6ZI6 - chains L and M of the 4 polymer chains in the assembly; structure by X-ray diffraction, 2.80 A resolution.

== Chain L ==
Name: Reaction center protein L chain
From: Blastochloris viridis
UniProt: P06009 (RCEL_BLAVI); residues 1-273 here correspond to UniProt positions 2-274 (UniProt number = residue number + 1)
Amino-acid sequence (273 residues; row label = number of the first residue in the row):
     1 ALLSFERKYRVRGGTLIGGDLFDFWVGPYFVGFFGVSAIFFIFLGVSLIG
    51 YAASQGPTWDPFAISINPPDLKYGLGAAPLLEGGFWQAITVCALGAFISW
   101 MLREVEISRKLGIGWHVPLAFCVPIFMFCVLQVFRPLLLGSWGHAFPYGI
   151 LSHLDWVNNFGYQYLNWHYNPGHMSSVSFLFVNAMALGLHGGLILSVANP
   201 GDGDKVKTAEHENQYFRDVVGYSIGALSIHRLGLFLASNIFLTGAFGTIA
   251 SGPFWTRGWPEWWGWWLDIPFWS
Metal / ion sites: Fe ion: H190, H230 (shared with H217(M), E232(M), H264(M) of chain M)
Small-molecule neighbours:
  - bacteriochlorophyll b (BCB), molecule 1: V46, I49, F97, F128, L131, F146, I150, L151, H153, L154, W156, V157
  - bacteriochlorophyll b (BCB), molecule 2: F97, F121, P124, I125, M127, F128, L131, V157, N158, F160, G161, Y162, W167, H168, N170, G172, H173, S176, V177, L180, F181, I240, F241, G244, A245, G247, T248
  - bacteriochlorophyll b (BCB), molecule 3: V157, Y162, H168, L180, F181
  - bacteriochlorophyll b (BCB), molecule 4: H168, H173, M174, V177, S178, F181, V182, M185, V220, Y222
  - bacteriopheophytin b (BPB), molecule 1: F41, I42, G45, I49, I89, C92, A93, A96, F97, W100, E104, V117, A120, F121, V123, P124, F128, F146, Y148, G149, I150, H153, A237, S238, F241
  - bacteriopheophytin b (BPB), molecule 2: F181, A184, M185, L189, F216, V219, V220
  - diacyl glycerol (DGA): P171, M174, S175, S178, W262, W263, W265
  - heptane-1,2,3-triol (HTO): L75, A77, Q87, V91, W142
  - menaquinone-7 (MQ7): V26, Y29, F30, V31, G35, I39, I42, W100, R103
UniProt features mapped onto this chain:
  - binding site ((7R,8Z)-bacteriochlorophyll b): H153, H173
  - binding site (Fe cation): H190, H230
  - binding site (a ubiquinone): F216

== Chain M ==
Name: Reaction center protein M chain
From: Blastochloris viridis
UniProt: P06010 (RCEM_BLAVI); residues 1-323 here correspond to UniProt positions 2-324 (UniProt number = residue number + 1)
Amino-acid sequence (323 residues; numbered 1 to 323; the number before each row is that of its first residue):
     1 ADYQTIYTQIQARGPHITVSGEWGDNDRVGKPFYSYWLGKIGDAQIGPIY
    51 LGASGIAAFAFGSTAILIILFNMAAEVHFDPLQFFRQFFWLGLYPPKAQY
   101 GMGIPPLHDGGWWLMAGLFMTLSLGSWWIRVYSRARALGLGTHIAWNFAA
   151 AIFFVLCIGCIHPTLVGSWSEGVPFGIWPHIDWLTAFSIRYGNFYYCPWH
   201 GFSIGFAYGCGLLFAAHGATILAVARFGGDREIEQITDRGTAVERAALFW
   251 RWTIGFNATIESVHRWGWFFSLMVMVSASVGILLTGTFVDNWYLWCVKHG
   301 AAPDYPAYLPATPDPASLPGAPK
Metal / ion sites: Fe ion: H217, E232, H264 (shared with H190(L), H230(L) of chain L)
Small-molecule neighbours:
  - bacteriochlorophyll b (BCB), molecule 1: L38, M120, F154, V155, I158, V173, I177, W178, H180, I181, W183, L184
  - bacteriochlorophyll b (BCB), molecule 2: G62, A65, I66, I69, M120, L124, F148, A151, I152, F154, V155, I158, F175, W183, L184, T185, F187, S188, F194, Y195, C197, W199, H200, S203, I204, A207, Y208, V274, M275, A278, G281, I282
  - bacteriochlorophyll b (BCB), molecule 3: L184, Y195, Y208
  - bacteriochlorophyll b (BCB), molecule 4: Y195, H200, G201, I204, G205, Y208, G209, L212, F270
  - bacteriopheophytin b (BPB), molecule 1: I46, I49, A58, F59, G62, S123, L124, W127, V131, I144, N147, F148, A151, S271, V274, M275
  - bacteriopheophytin b (BPB), molecule 2: Y208, G211, L212, A215, A216, W250, T253, I254
  - diacyl glycerol (DGA): F88, F89, I177
  - heptane-1,2,3-triol (HTO): W268, F269, L272, M273, V276
  - menaquinone-7 (MQ7): L212, L213, A216, H217, T220, V243, A246, A247, W250, I254, F256, N257, A258, T259, I260, V263, W266, F270
  - 15-cis-1,2-dihydroneurosporene (NS5): I66, I69, L70, M73, F88, W113, L114, G117, L118, M120, T121, V155, L156, I158, G159, C160, W169, V173, P174, F175, G176, I177, H180
UniProt features mapped onto this chain:
  - binding site ((7R,8Z)-bacteriochlorophyll b): H180, H200
  - binding site (Fe cation): H217, E232, H264
  - binding site (a ubiquinone): W250

== How chain L and chain M interact ==
Residue-residue contacts (184):
  L3(L) - L248(M)  hydrophobic
  L3(L) - R251(M)
  L3(L) - N257(M)
  F5(L) - R239(M)
  F5(L) - E244(M)
  E6(L) - L248(M)
  E6(L) - W252(M)  hydrogen bond
  K8(L) - E244(M)  salt bridge
  Y9(L) - T241(M)  hydrogen bond
  Y9(L) - E244(M)  hydrogen bond
  Y9(L) - R245(M)
  Y9(L) - L248(M)  hydrophobic
  Y9(L) - W252(M)
  R10(L) - W252(M)
  W25(L) - W252(M)
  P28(L) - R251(M)
  P28(L) - W252(M)
  P28(L) - G255(M)
  Y29(L) - W252(M)
  Y29(L) - I254(M)
  Y29(L) - G255(M)
  F30(L) - W252(M)  hydrogen bond (backbone-backbone)
  D60(L) - G300(M)
  F62(L) - A301(M)
  W100(L) - T253(M)
  R103(L) - W252(M)  hydrogen bond (side chain-backbone)
  R103(L) - T253(M)  hydrogen bond (side chain-backbone)
  E104(L) - F249(M)
  E104(L) - T253(M)
  I107(L) - F249(M)  hydrophobic
  I107(L) - W252(M)
  I107(L) - T253(M)
  S108(L) - F249(M)
  K110(L) - W252(M)
  L111(L) - R245(M)  hydrogen bond (backbone-side chain)
  L111(L) - F249(M)
  L111(L) - W252(M)  hydrophobic
  G112(L) - F227(M)
  I113(L) - A223(M)
  I113(L) - V224(M)  hydrophobic
  I113(L) - F227(M)  hydrophobic
  I113(L) - R245(M)
  I113(L) - F249(M)  hydrophobic
  G114(L) - A223(M)  hydrogen bond (backbone-backbone)
  H116(L) - T5(M)  hydrogen bond
  H116(L) - A219(M)
  H116(L) - L222(M)
  H116(L) - A223(M)
  V117(L) - A219(M)  hydrophobic
  V117(L) - T220(M)
  V117(L) - F249(M)  hydrophobic
  V117(L) - W250(M)  hydrophobic
  L151(L) - A301(M)
  L151(L) - P303(M)
  S152(L) - Y305(M)
  L154(L) - Y195(M)
  D155(L) - Y196(M)  hydrogen bond
  D155(L) - P303(M)
  D155(L) - Y305(M)  hydrogen bond
  V157(L) - Y195(M)
  N158(L) - N193(M)
  N158(L) - Y195(M)
  Y162(L) - T185(M)
  N166(L) - D182(M)
  H168(L) - I181(M)
  H168(L) - L184(M)
  Y169(L) - W178(M)  hydrophobic
  Y169(L) - D182(M)  hydrogen bond
  M174(L) - W178(M)  hydrophobic
  L180(L) - A207(M)
  L180(L) - Y208(M)  hydrophobic
  N183(L) - C210(M)  hydrogen bond (side chain-backbone)
  N183(L) - G211(M)
  N183(L) - F214(M)
  A184(L) - C210(M)  hydrophobic
  A184(L) - S271(M)  hydrogen bond (backbone-side chain)
  A186(L) - F214(M)  hydrophobic
  L187(L) - C210(M)
  L187(L) - F214(M)
  L187(L) - G267(M)
  G188(L) - N147(M)
  G188(L) - S271(M)
  L189(L) - I144(M)  hydrophobic
  H190(L) - H217(M)  hydrogen bond
  H190(L) - E232(M)  salt bridge
  H190(L) - H264(M)  hydrogen bond
  G191(L) - H264(M)
  G192(L) - H143(M)
  G192(L) - I144(M)
  G192(L) - W268(M)
  L193(L) - I144(M)
  I194(L) - E232(M)
  I194(L) - I233(M)
  I194(L) - I236(M)  hydrophobic
  I194(L) - H264(M)
  L195(L) - H143(M)
  L195(L) - E261(M)
  L195(L) - H264(M)
  L195(L) - R265(M)
  S196(L) - L140(M)
  S196(L) - G141(M)  hydrogen bond (backbone-backbone)
  S196(L) - H143(M)
  V197(L) - L140(M)  hydrophobic
  V197(L) - I233(M)  hydrophobic
  N199(L) - G141(M)
  N199(L) - H143(M)
  N199(L) - E261(M)  hydrogen bond
  N199(L) - R265(M)  hydrogen bond
  P200(L) - G139(M)
  P200(L) - G141(M)
  K207(L) - G139(M)  hydrogen bond (side chain-backbone)
  K207(L) - L140(M)
  K207(L) - I233(M)
  E210(L) - I17(M)
  E210(L) - V19(M)
  H211(L) - V19(M)
  H211(L) - L138(M)
  E212(L) - I233(M)
  Q214(L) - I17(M)
  Q214(L) - T18(M)
  Q214(L) - V19(M)  hydrogen bond (side chain-backbone)
  Q214(L) - R28(M)
  Q214(L) - L138(M)
  Y215(L) - V131(M)  hydrogen bond (side chain-backbone)
  Y215(L) - R134(M)
  Y215(L) - A135(M)
  Y215(L) - L138(M)  hydrophobic
  Y215(L) - I144(M)  hydrophobic
  F216(L) - I144(M)  hydrophobic
  R217(L) - D43(M)  salt bridge
  R217(L) - Q45(M)
  R217(L) - P48(M)
  R217(L) - I49(M)
  D218(L) - R28(M)  salt bridge
  D218(L) - I49(M)
  D218(L) - Y50(M)  hydrogen bond (backbone-backbone)
  D218(L) - R130(M)  hydrogen bond (backbone-side chain)
  D218(L) - R134(M)  salt bridge
  V219(L) - W127(M)
  V219(L) - R130(M)  hydrogen bond (backbone-side chain)
  V219(L) - R134(M)
  V220(L) - I49(M)
  G221(L) - G47(M)  hydrogen bond (backbone-backbone)
  G221(L) - P48(M)
  G221(L) - I49(M)
  Y222(L) - L38(M)
  Y222(L) - G42(M)
  Y222(L) - D43(M)  hydrogen bond (side chain-backbone)
  Y222(L) - Q45(M)
  S223(L) - D43(M)
  I224(L) - G42(M)
  I224(L) - D43(M)  hydrogen bond (backbone-backbone)
  A226(L) - D230(M)
  L227(L) - Q4(M)
  L227(L) - L222(M)  hydrophobic
  L227(L) - A225(M)  hydrophobic
  L227(L) - D230(M)
  S228(L) - I41(M)
  S228(L) - G42(M)
  I229(L) - F214(M)
  H230(L) - H217(M)  hydrogen bond
  H230(L) - G218(M)
  H230(L) - I221(M)
  H230(L) - E232(M)  salt bridge
  R231(L) - Q4(M)  hydrogen bond (side chain-backbone)
  R231(L) - T5(M)  hydrogen bond (side chain-backbone)
  R231(L) - I6(M)  hydrogen bond (side chain-backbone)
  R231(L) - Y7(M)
  R231(L) - I41(M)  hydrogen bond (side chain-backbone)
  R231(L) - L222(M)
  G233(L) - F214(M)
  L234(L) - A215(M)
  A237(L) - G211(M)
  A237(L) - A215(M)  hydrophobic
  W263(L) - W90(M)  hydrophobic
  W263(L) - W178(M)
  W266(L) - F85(M)
  W266(L) - R86(M)  hydrogen bond (side chain-backbone)
  L267(L) - R86(M)  hydrogen bond (backbone-side chain)
  F271(L) - L82(M)  hydrophobic
  W272(L) - L82(M)  hydrophobic
  W272(L) - Q83(M)  hydrogen bond (backbone-side chain)
  W272(L) - R86(M)
  S273(L) - R86(M)
Interface residues without a listed pair, chain L (94 interface residues in all): A1, S4, A63, S65, D70, P118, A120, A198, D204, V206, I240, D268
Interface residues without a listed pair, chain M (94 interface residues in all): I46, F89, I189, L213, A216, T237, A247, A302, Y308

== Summary ==
Chain L and chain M each contribute 94 residues to their interface, with 36 hydrogen bonds and 6 salt bridges.
Polar pairs include K8(L)-E244(M), H190(L)-E232(M) and R217(L)-D43(M). Diacyl glycerol, bacteriochlorophyll b
and bacteriopheophytin b are bound between chain L and chain M.
Here chain L is Reaction center protein L chain and chain M is Reaction center protein M chain, both from
Blastochloris viridis. Entry 6ZI6 (Ultrafast Structural Response to Charge Redistribution Within a
Photosynthetic Reaction Centre - 20 ps structure) was determined by X-ray diffraction (same publication as
6ZHW, 6ZI4, 6ZI5, 6ZI9, 6ZIA and 6ZID).
